1MW1 - chain A; structure by X-ray diffraction, 2.10 A resolution.

# Chain A
Name: amylosucrase
Source organism: Neisseria polysaccharea
Notes: EC 2.4.1.4
UniProt: Q9ZEU2 (Q9ZEU2_NEIPO); residues 5-628 here correspond to UniProt positions 13-636 (UniProt number = residue number + 8)
Amino-acid sequence (628 residues; each row starts with the number of its first residue):
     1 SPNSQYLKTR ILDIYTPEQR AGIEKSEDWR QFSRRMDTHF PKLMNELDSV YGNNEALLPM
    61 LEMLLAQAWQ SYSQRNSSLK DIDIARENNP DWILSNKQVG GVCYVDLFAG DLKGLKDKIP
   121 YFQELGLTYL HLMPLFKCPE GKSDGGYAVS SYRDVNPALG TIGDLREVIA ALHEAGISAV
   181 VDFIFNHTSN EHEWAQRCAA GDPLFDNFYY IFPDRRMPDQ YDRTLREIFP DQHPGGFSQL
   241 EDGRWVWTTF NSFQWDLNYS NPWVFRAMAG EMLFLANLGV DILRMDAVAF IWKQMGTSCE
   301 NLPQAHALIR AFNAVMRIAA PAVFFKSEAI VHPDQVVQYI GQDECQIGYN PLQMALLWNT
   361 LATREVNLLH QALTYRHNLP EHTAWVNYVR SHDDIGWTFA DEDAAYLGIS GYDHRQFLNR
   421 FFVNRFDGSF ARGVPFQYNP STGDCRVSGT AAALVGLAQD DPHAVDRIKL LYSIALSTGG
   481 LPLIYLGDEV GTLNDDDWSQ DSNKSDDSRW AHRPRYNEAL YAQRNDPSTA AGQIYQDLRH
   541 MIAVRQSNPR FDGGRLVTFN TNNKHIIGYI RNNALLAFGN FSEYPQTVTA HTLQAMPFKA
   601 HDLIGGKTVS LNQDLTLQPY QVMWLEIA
Construct notes: cloning artifact (1-4)
Curated features (UniProtKB/Swiss-Prot):
  - active site: Asp286 (Nucleophile), Glu328 (Proton donor)
  - binding site (substrate): Asp144, His187, Gln254, Arg284, His392, Asp393, Arg509
  - site: Asp444 (Transition state stabilizer)

# Overview
From UniProt: active-site residues Asp286 and Glu328 and 7 substrate-binding residues.
Chain A is amylosucrase (Neisseria polysaccharea); the structure, Amylosucrase soaked with 14mM sucrose, was
determined by X-ray diffraction together with 1MVY, 1MW0, 1MW2 and 1MW3 from the same study.
